PDB entry 4I5E | X-ray diffraction, 2.80 A resolution | chains A and D of the 4 polymer chains in the assembly

[Chain A (and D)]
Name: Alclohol dehydrogenase/short-chain dehydrogenase
Source organism: Ralstonia sp
Notes: chain D of this document is another copy of the same molecule, construct and numbering; everything in this record applies to it too
Reference sequence: C0IR58 (C0IR58_9RALS); numbering as in UniProt (aligned over 2-249)
Amino-acid sequence (262 residues; each row starts with the number of its first residue; numbers below 1 keep their minus sign (Met-12 is residue -12)):
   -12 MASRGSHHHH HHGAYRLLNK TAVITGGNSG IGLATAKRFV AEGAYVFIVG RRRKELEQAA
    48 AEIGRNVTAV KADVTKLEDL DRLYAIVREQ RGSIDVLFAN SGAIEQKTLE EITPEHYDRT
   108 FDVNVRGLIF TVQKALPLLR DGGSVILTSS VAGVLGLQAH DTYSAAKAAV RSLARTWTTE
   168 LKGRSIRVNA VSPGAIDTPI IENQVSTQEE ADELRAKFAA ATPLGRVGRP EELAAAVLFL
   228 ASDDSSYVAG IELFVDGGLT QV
Not modelled in the structure: -12 to 0
Sequence notes: expression tag (-12 to 1)
Ligand contacts: NADP (NAP; NADP nicotinamide-adenine-dinucleotide phosphate): Gly13, Gly14, Asn15, Ser16, Gly17, Ile18, Gly19, Gly37, Arg38, Arg39, Ala59, Asp60, Val61, Thr62, Asn87, Ser88, Gly89, Val110, Thr135, Ser136, Ser137, Tyr150, Lys154, Pro180, Gly181, Ala182, Ile183, Thr185, Pro186, Ile187, Ile188

[Chain A / chain D interface]
Pairs across the interface (4):
  Leu142(A) - Val249(D)
  Gly143(A) - Val249(D)  hydrogen bond (backbone-backbone)
  Val249(A) - Leu142(D)
  Val249(A) - Gly143(D)  hydrogen bond (backbone-backbone)
Also at the interface, not in a pair above, chain A (5 interface residues in all): Val141, Gln248
Also at the interface, not in a pair above, chain D (5 interface residues in all): Val141, Gln248

[Overview]
Chain A and chain D each contribute 5 residues to their interface, with 2 hydrogen bonds. The hydrogen-bonded
pair Gly143(A)-Val249(D) is a backbone contact. Bound to chain A: NADP.
Both chains are Alclohol dehydrogenase/short-chain dehydrogenase (Ralstonia sp). Entry 4I5E (Crystal structure
of Ralstonia sp. alcohol dehydrogenase in complex with NADP+) was determined by X-ray diffraction together
with 4I5D, 4I5F and 4I5G from the same study.
